7ZM8 - chains D and U of the 26 polymer chains in the assembly; structure by electron microscopy, 2.76 A resolution.

# Chain D
Protein: Subunit NDUFA1 of NADH-ubiquinone oxidoreductase (Complex I)
Source organism: Chaetomium thermophilum var. thermophilum DSM 1495
Amino-acid sequence (86 residues; row label = number of the first residue in the row; X marks 5 residues of unknown identity (built as UNK)):
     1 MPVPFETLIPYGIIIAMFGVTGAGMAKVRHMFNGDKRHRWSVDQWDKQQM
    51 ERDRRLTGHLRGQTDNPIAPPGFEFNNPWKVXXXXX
Disordered / not traced: 1

# Chain U
Protein: NADH-ubiquinone oxidoreductase
Source organism: Chaetomium thermophilum var. thermophilum DSM 1495
UniProtKB: G0S0R3 (G0S0R3_CHATD); residue numbers follow UniProt; this construct covers 1-186
Amino-acid sequence (186 residues; numbered 1 to 186; the number before each row is that of its first residue):
     1 MATRKPAFNQHVLLDTTPLPDSIPKVKEIGASSAPLLSASFFIGARCKDY
    51 NDDYMQCKNENPGRGEFECLKEGRRVTRCARSVLKDINTHCLEQFRAHWQ
   101 CLDNNNQQLWQCRPAEWKLNKCVYENLKLEKVIPDQPKNSTPVHLRQRQI
   151 FAHHAIPPWERPFIPGQPEPQLPAGIEIPEKYKNQS
Disordered / not traced: 168-186
Disulfide bonds: C47-C79, C57-C69, C101-C112

# How chain D and chain U interact
Contacting residue pairs - 69 pairs, chain D then chain U:
  K36(D) with D103(U), salt bridge; N104(U)
  R37(D) with N104(U), hydrogen bond (backbone-side chain)
  R39(D) with N106(U), hydrogen bond; Q107(U)
  W40(D) with N106(U), hydrogen bond (backbone-side chain); Q108(U); H153(U)
  S41(D) with N106(U)
  Q44(D) with K5(U)
  Q49(D) with S33(U)
  R52(D) with I29(U), hydrogen bond (side chain-backbone); A31(U), hydrogen bond (side chain-backbone); L36(U)
  D53(D) with S32(U); S33(U), hydrogen bond (side chain-backbone)
  L56(D) with G30(U); A31(U); S32(U)
  R61(D) with D103(U), hydrogen bond (side chain-backbone)
  G62(D) with S32(U)
  Q63(D) with S32(U); S33(U); A34(U), hydrogen bond (side chain-backbone); P35(U); W99(U); D103(U), hydrogen bond; Q107(U)
  T64(D) with G30(U); A31(U); S32(U), hydrogen bond (backbone-backbone); P35(U)
  D65(D) with P35(U); N88(U), hydrogen bond (backbone-side chain); L92(U); F95(U); R96(U), salt bridge; W99(U), hydrogen bond
  N66(D) with G30(U), hydrogen bond (backbone-backbone); A31(U), hydrogen bond (backbone-backbone)
  P67(D) with E28(U); I29(U); G30(U), hydrogen bond (backbone-backbone); L84(U), hydrophobic; N88(U)
  I68(D) with E28(U); G30(U)
  A69(D) with E28(U), hydrogen bond (backbone-backbone); I29(U); G30(U)
  F75(D) with L14(U); D15(U); T16(U); T17(U); P18(U), hydrophobic
  N76(D) with L14(U)
  N77(D) with L14(U)
  P78(D) with V12(U), hydrophobic
  W79(D) with M1(U), hydrophobic; V12(U); L13(U), hydrogen bond (backbone-backbone)
  K80(D) with N9(U); H11(U); V12(U)
  V81(D) with N9(U); Q10(U); H11(U), hydrogen bond (backbone-backbone); V12(U); L13(U)
Also at the interface, not in a pair above, chain D (29 interface residues in all): H38, T57, F73
Also at the interface, not in a pair above, chain U (42 interface residues in all): R4, P6, A7, F8, K27, R81, K85, N105, H154

# In short
29 residues of chain D and 42 residues of chain U are in contact; the contacts include 18 hydrogen bonds and 2
salt bridges. Polar contacts include K36(D)-D103(U), D65(D)-R96(U) and R37(D)-N104(U).
Chain D is Subunit NDUFA1 of NADH-ubiquinone oxidoreductase (Complex I) and chain U is NADH-ubiquinone
oxidoreductase, both from Chaetomium thermophilum var. thermophilum DSM 1495; the structure, CryoEM structure
of mitochondrial complex I from Chaetomium thermophilum (inhibited by DDM) - membrane arm, was determined by
electron microscopy, deposited together with 7ZM7, 7ZMB, 7ZME, 7ZMG and 7ZMH.
